PDB entry 7F3S | X-ray diffraction, 1.40 A resolution | chains A and B

[Chain A]
Protein: Nuclear protein STH1/NPS1
Source organism: Saccharomyces cerevisiae (strain ATCC 204508 / S288c)
Notes: EC 3.6.4.12
UniProtKB: P32597 (STH1_YEAST); numbering as in UniProt (aligned over 1248-1359)
Amino-acid sequence (112 residues; each row starts with the number of its first residue):
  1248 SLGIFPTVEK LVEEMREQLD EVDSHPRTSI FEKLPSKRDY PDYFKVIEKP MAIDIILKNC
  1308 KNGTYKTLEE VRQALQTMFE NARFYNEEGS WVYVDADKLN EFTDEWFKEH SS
Unresolved in the structure: 1248, 1359

[Chain B]
Protein: Thr-ala-arg-lys-ser-thr-gly-gly-lbz-ala-pro-arg-lys-gln-leu-ala-ser-tyr
Amino-acid sequence (18 residues; row label = number of the first residue in the row):
     6 TARKSTGGXA PRKQLASY
Modified / non-standard residues: LBZ ((2S)-2-azanyl-6-benzamido-hexanoic acid) at position 14
What the authors report for this chain:
  - conformationally variable residues (helix shift): Lys18 to Ala21

[Chain A / chain B interface]
Residue-residue contacts (40; chain A residue first):
  Asp1267(A) - Thr6(B)  hydrogen bond (side chain-backbone)
  Asp1270(A) - Ala7(B)
  Asp1270(A) - Arg8(B)  hydrogen bond (side chain-backbone)
  His1272(A) - Thr6(B)
  His1272(A) - Arg8(B)
  Ser1276(A) - Arg8(B)  hydrogen bond
  Ile1277(A) - Gly12(B)
  Ile1277(A) - LBZ_14(B)
  Phe1278(A) - LBZ_14(B)
  Lys1280(A) - LBZ_14(B)
  Pro1282(A) - LBZ_14(B)
  Tyr1287(A) - Gly13(B)
  Tyr1287(A) - LBZ_14(B)  hydrogen bond (side chain-backbone)
  Tyr1290(A) - LBZ_14(B)
  Lys1292(A) - Tyr23(B)
  Val1293(A) - Leu20(B)  hydrophobic
  Val1293(A) - Tyr23(B)
  Met1298(A) - LBZ_14(B)
  Met1325(A) - LBZ_14(B)
  Ala1329(A) - LBZ_14(B)
  Phe1331(A) - Arg17(B)  hydrogen bond (backbone-side chain)
  Phe1331(A) - Leu20(B)  hydrophobic
  Tyr1332(A) - LBZ_14(B)
  Tyr1332(A) - Ala15(B)
  Tyr1332(A) - Pro16(B)
  Tyr1332(A) - Arg17(B)  hydrogen bond (backbone-backbone)
  Tyr1332(A) - Leu20(B)  hydrophobic
  Asn1333(A) - LBZ_14(B)
  Asn1333(A) - Ala15(B)  hydrogen bond (side chain-backbone)
  Asn1333(A) - Arg17(B)
  Glu1334(A) - Ala15(B)  hydrogen bond (backbone-backbone)
  Glu1334(A) - Arg17(B)
  Ser1337(A) - Ala15(B)
  Trp1338(A) - Thr6(B)
  Trp1338(A) - Ala7(B)
  Trp1338(A) - Arg8(B)
  Trp1338(A) - Lys9(B)
  Trp1338(A) - Gly12(B)
  Trp1338(A) - Gly13(B)  hydrogen bond (side chain-backbone)
  Val1341(A) - Thr6(B)
Other interface residues (no listed pair), chain A (28 interface residues in all): Arg1274, Asp1289, Glu1295, Ala1299, Gly1336, Val1339
The authors on this interface:
  - interface residues, chain A: Ile1277(A), Phe1278(A), Tyr1287(A), Tyr1290(A), Tyr1332(A), Asn1333(A), Val1339(A)

[In short]
The interface between chain A and chain B involves 28 residues on one side and 12 on the other; the contacts
include 9 hydrogen bonds. Among the polar pairs are Asp1267(A)-Thr6(B), Asp1270(A)-Arg8(B) and
Ser1276(A)-Arg8(B). The paper reports interface residues Ile1277(A), Phe1278(A) and Tyr1287(A) among others;
conformational variability at Lys18(B).
Here chain A is Nuclear protein STH1/NPS1 (Saccharomyces cerevisiae (strain ATCC 204508 / S288c)) and chain B
is Thr-ala-arg-lys-ser-thr-gly-gly-lbz-ala-pro-arg-lys-gln-leu-ala-ser-tyr. Entry 7F3S (Crystal structure of
Sth1 Bromodomain in complex with H3K14bz peptide) was determined by X-ray diffraction (same publication as
7F4A, 7F4E, 7F51 and 7F5M).
